7X6L - chains E and F of the 12 polymer chains in the assembly; structure by electron microscopy, 3.70 A resolution.

[Chain E (and F)]
Protein: Hemagglutinin
Organism: Influenza A virus
Notes: chain F of this document is another copy of the same molecule, construct and numbering; everything in this record applies to it too
Reference sequence: A0A6M3YUT7 (A0A6M3YUT7_9INFA); residues 1-176 here correspond to UniProt positions 346-521 (UniProt number = residue number + 345)
Sequence (176 residues; numbered 1 to 176; the number before each row is that of its first residue):
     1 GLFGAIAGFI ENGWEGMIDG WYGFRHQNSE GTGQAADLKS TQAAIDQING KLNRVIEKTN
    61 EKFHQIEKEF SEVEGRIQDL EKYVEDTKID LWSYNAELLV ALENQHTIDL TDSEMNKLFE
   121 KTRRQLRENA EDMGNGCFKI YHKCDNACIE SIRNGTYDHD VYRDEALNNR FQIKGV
Not modelled in the structure: 1-6, 8, 173-176
Cystine bridges: Cys144-Cys148
From the paper describing this entry:
  - mutagenesis - D19A, W21A: unchanged binding to 28-12
  - mutagenesis - N49A: decreased binding to 28-12

[Interface between chain E and chain F]
Residue-residue contacts (44; chain E residue first):
  Phe9(E) - Lys117(F)
  Phe9(E) - Glu120(F)
  Phe9(E) - Lys121(F)
  Phe9(E) - Arg124(F)
  Arg76(E) - Phe70(F)
  Arg76(E) - Glu74(F)  salt bridge
  Arg76(E) - Ile77(F)
  Arg76(E) - Gln78(F)
  Arg76(E) - Glu81(F)  salt bridge
  Asp79(E) - Ile66(F)
  Leu80(E) - Ile66(F)  hydrophobic
  Leu80(E) - Glu81(F)
  Tyr83(E) - Phe63(F)  hydrophobic
  Tyr83(E) - Gln65(F)
  Tyr83(E) - Ile66(F)  hydrophobic
  Tyr83(E) - Lys68(F)  hydrogen bond
  Tyr83(E) - Glu85(F)  hydrogen bond
  Tyr83(E) - Lys88(F)  hydrogen bond (backbone-side chain)
  Val84(E) - Val84(F)  hydrophobic
  Val84(E) - Lys88(F)
  Thr87(E) - Lys88(F)  hydrogen bond
  Asp90(E) - Glu61(F)
  Leu91(E) - Leu91(F)  hydrophobic
  Leu91(E) - Trp92(F)
  Leu91(E) - Asn95(F)
  Tyr94(E) - Asn95(F)
  Tyr94(E) - Leu99(F)
  Leu98(E) - Leu98(F)  hydrophobic
  Leu98(E) - Leu99(F)  hydrophobic
  Leu102(E) - Leu102(F)  hydrophobic
  Leu102(E) - His106(F)
  Phe119(E) - Arg124(F)
  Glu131(E) - Glu128(F)
  Asp132(E) - Arg124(F)  salt bridge
  Asp132(E) - Arg127(F)  salt bridge
  Met133(E) - Arg127(F)
  Gly134(E) - Arg124(F)
  Gly134(E) - Arg127(F)
  Gly136(E) - Arg124(F)
  Arg170(E) - Glu128(F)
  Arg170(E) - Arg163(F)  hydrogen bond (backbone-side chain)
  Phe171(E) - Arg163(F)
  Phe171(E) - Phe171(F)  hydrophobic
  Gln172(E) - Arg163(F)
Interface residues without a listed pair, chain E (25 interface residues in all): Asn95, His106, Asn135, Tyr141
Interface residues without a listed pair, chain F (29 interface residues in all): Leu167

[In short]
25 residues of chain E and 29 residues of chain F are in contact, with 5 hydrogen bonds and 4 salt bridges.
Polar contacts include Arg76(E)-Glu74(F), Arg76(E)-Glu81(F) and Asp132(E)-Arg124(F). From the paper: N49A of
chain E reduces binding to 28-12; D19A and W21A of chain E leave binding to 28-12 unchanged.
Both chains are Hemagglutinin (Influenza A virus). Entry 7X6L (Cryo-EM structure of H3 hemagglutinin from
A/HongKong/01/1968 in complex with a neutralizing antibody 28-12) was determined by electron microscopy.
